PDB entry 1WUO | X-ray diffraction, 2.01 A resolution | chain A

# Chain A
Protein: Beta-lactamase IMP-1
Source organism: Serratia marcescens
Notes: EC 3.5.2.6
Reference sequence: P52699 (BLAB_SERMA); residues 1-228 here correspond to UniProt positions 19-246 (UniProt number = residue number + 18)
Chain sequence (228 residues; numbered 1 to 228; the number before each row is that of its first residue):
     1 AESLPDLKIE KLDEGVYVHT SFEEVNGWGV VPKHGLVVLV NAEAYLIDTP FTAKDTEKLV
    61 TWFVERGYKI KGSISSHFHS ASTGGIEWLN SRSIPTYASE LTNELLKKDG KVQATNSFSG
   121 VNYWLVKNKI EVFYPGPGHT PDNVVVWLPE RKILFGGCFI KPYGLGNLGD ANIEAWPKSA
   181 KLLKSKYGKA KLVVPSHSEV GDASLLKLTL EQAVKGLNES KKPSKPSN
Unresolved in the structure: 1-2, 222-228
Sequence notes: engineered mutation Ala-81 (Asp99 in P52699)
Modified positions: Cys-158 (3-sulfinoalanine; CSD)
Swiss-Prot annotation at these positions:
  - binding site (Zn(2+)): His-77, His-79, His-139, Cys-158, His-197
  - binding site (a beta-lactam): Lys-161, Asn-167
Metal / ion sites: Zn2+: His-77, His-79, His-139 (together with acetic acid)

# Overview
His-77, His-79 and His-139 coordinate Zn2+. Curated annotation (UniProt) lists 5 Zn2+-binding residues and
beta-lactam-binding residues Lys-161 and Asn-167.
Chain A is Beta-lactamase IMP-1 (Serratia marcescens); the structure, Crystal structure of
metallo-beta-lactamase IMP-1 mutant (D81A), was determined by X-ray diffraction, deposited together with 1WUP.
